Entry 8KGG (electron microscopy, 3.06 A resolution); this record covers chains A and E of the 5 polymer chains in the assembly.

[Chain A]
Protein: Guanine nucleotide-binding protein G(i) subunit alpha-2, Guanine nucleotide-binding protein subunit alpha-13
Source organism: Homo sapiens
UniProtKB: chimeric construct of P04899, Q14344: residues 1-57 from P04899 (GNAI2_HUMAN) positions 1-57 (same numbers); residues 66-230 from Q14344 positions 203-367 (UniProt number = residue number + 137)
Sequence (230 residues; row label = number of the first residue in the row):
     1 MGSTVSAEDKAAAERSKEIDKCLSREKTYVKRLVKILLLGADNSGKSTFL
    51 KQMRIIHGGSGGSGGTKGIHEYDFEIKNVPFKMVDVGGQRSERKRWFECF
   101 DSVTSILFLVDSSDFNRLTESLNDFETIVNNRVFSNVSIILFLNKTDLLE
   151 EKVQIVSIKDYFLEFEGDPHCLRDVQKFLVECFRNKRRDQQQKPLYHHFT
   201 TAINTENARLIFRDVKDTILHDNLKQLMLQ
Disordered / not traced: 1-7, 57-66
Construct notes: engineered mutation S3 (Cys in P04899), E18 (Met in P04899), C22 (Asn in P04899), S24 (Arg in P04899), R25 (Glu in P04899), E26 (Asp in P04899), K27 (Gly in P04899), T28 (Glu in P04899), Y29 (Lys in P04899), V30 (Ala in P04899), K31 (Ala in P04899), L33 (Glu in P04899), I36 (Leu in P04899), D42 (Gly in P04899), N43 (Glu in P04899), F49 (Ile in P04899), L50 (Val in P04899), R54 (Lys in P04899), D111 (Ser248 in Q14344), D114 (Glu251 in Q14344), D124 (Ile271 in Q14344), A208 (Ile355 in Q14344), I211 (Val358 in Q14344); linker (58-65)
UniProt features mapped onto this chain:
  - region: K35, L37 to A41, S44 to T48 (G1 motif), F81 to R90 (G3 motif)
  - binding site (GTP): G40, A41, S44 to S47
  - binding site (Mg(2+)): S47, T66
  - lipidation: G2 (N-myristoyl glycine)
  - modified residue: T66 (Phosphothreonine)

[Chain E]
Protein: scFv16
Source organism: Homo sapiens
Notes: antibody fragment or engineered binder
Sequence (247 residues; numbered 2 to 248; the number before each row is that of its first residue):
     2 VQLVESGGGLVQPGGSRKLSCSASGFAFSSFGMHWVRQAPEKGLEWVAYI
    52 SSGSGTIYYADTVKGRFTISRDDPKNTLFLQMTSLRSEDTAMYYCVRSIY
   102 YYGSSPFDFWGQGTTLTVSAGGGGSGGGGSGGGGSADIVMTQATSSVPVT
   152 PGESVSISCRSSKSLLHSNGNTYLYWFLQRPGQSPQLLIYRMSNLASGVP
   202 DRFSGSGSGTAFTLTISRLEAEDVGVYYCMQHLEYPLTFGAGTKLEL
Disordered / not traced: 121-135
Disulfides: C160-C230

[Interface between chain A and chain E]
Pairs across the interface (10; chain A residue first):
  E8(A) with H168(E), salt bridge; L234(E)
  D9(A) with Y101(E); Y174(E); H233(E), salt bridge
  A11(A) with Y101(E), hydrophobic
  E14(A) with S52(E), hydrogen bond; T57(E)
  R15(A) with I100(E); Y101(E)
Interface residues without a listed pair, chain A (7 interface residues in all): A12, E18
Interface residues without a listed pair, chain E (15 interface residues in all): S53, G54, Y102, N170, Y176, R192, Y236

[In short]
7 residues of chain A face 15 of chain E across their interface; the contacts include 1 hydrogen bond and 2
salt bridges. Among the polar pairs are E8(A)-H168(E), D9(A)-H233(E) and E14(A)-S52(E).
Here chain A is Guanine nucleotide-binding protein G(i) subunit alpha-2, Guanine nucleotide-binding protein
subunit alpha-13 and chain E is scFv16, both from Homo sapiens. Entry 8KGG (LPS-bound P2Y10 in complex with
G13) was determined by electron microscopy.
